Entry 8KGQ (electron microscopy, 5.60 A resolution (low resolution: residue-level contacts below are approximate; hydrogen-bond / salt-bridge calls are withheld)); this record covers chains D and A of the 4 polymer chains in the assembly.

[Chain D]
Molecule: 52-nt DNA strand
Sequence (52 nucleotides; each row starts with the number of its first residue):
     1 ATATATATATATATGTGTATATATACACACATACATATACATATATATGC
    51 AT
Disordered / not traced: 1-3, 42-52

[Chain A]
Protein: DNA topoisomerase 2
Source organism: African swine fever virus
UniProtKB: A0A2X0THW2 (A0A2X0THW2_ASF); residues 1-1192 here = UniProt positions 1-1192
Sequence (1211 residues; row label = number of the first residue in the row; numbers below 1 keep their minus sign (Glu-3 is residue -3)):
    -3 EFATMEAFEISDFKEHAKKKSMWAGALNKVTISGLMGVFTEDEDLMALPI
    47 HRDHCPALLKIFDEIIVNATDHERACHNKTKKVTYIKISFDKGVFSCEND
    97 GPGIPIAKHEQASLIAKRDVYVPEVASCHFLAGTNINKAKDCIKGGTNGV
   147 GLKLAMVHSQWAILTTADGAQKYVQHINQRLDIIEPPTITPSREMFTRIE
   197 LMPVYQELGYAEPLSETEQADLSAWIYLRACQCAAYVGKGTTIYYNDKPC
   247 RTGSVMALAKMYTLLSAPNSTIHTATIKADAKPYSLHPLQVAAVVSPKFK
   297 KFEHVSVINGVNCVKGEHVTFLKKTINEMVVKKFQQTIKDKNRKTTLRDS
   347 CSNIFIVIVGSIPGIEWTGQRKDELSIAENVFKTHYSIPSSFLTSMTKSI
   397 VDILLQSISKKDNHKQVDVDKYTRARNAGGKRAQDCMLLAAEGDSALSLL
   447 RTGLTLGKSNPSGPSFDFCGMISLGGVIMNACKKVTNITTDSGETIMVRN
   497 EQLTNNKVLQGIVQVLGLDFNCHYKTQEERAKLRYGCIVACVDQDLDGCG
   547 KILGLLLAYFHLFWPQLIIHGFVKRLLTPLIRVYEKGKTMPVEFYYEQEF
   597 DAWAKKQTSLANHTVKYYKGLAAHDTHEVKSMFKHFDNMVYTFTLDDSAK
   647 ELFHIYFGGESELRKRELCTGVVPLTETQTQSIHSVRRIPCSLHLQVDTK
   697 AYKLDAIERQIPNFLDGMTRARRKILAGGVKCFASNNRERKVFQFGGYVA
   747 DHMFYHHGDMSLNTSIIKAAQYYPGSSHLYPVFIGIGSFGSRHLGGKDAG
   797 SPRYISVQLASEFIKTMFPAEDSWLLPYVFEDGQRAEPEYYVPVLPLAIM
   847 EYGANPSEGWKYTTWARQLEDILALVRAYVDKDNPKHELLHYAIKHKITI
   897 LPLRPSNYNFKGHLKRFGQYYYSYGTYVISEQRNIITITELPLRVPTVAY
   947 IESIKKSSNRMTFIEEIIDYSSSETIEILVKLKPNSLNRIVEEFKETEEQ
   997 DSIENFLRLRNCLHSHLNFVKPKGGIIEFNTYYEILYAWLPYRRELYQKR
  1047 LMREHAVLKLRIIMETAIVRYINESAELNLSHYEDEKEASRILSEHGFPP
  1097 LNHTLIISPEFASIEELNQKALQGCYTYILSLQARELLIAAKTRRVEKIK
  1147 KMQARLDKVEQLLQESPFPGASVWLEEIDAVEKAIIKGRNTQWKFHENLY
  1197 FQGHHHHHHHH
Disordered / not traced: -3 to 2, 1193-1207
Construct notes: expression tag (-3 to 0, 1193-1207)

[Interface between chain D and chain A]
Contacting residue pairs - 27 pairs, chain D then chain A:
  DT10(D) with Asn496(A)
  DT14(D) with Ala850(A)
  DG15(D) with Gln706(A); Ser773(A); Ala850(A); Asn851(A); Pro852(A)
  DT16(D) with Arg705(A); Gln706(A); Thr715(A); Arg718(A)
  DG17(D) with Arg705(A); Ala717(A); Tyr751(A); His753(A)
  DT18(D) with Val473(A); Asp543(A); His753(A); Gly754(A)
  DA19(D) with Glu438(A); Gly472(A); Asp539(A); Lys615(A); Met756(A)
  DT20(D) with Asp440(A)
  DA21(D) with Lys417(A); Asp440(A)
Also at the interface, not in a pair above, chain A (31 interface residues in all): Gly439, Ser441, Lys547, Ser757, Ser761, Lys793, Ser853, Arg940, Pro942

[Overview]
Chain D and chain A form an interface of 9 and 31 residues respectively.
Chain D is a 52-nt DNA strand and chain A is DNA topoisomerase 2 (African swine fever virus); the structure,
Structure of African swine fever virus topoisomerase II in complex with dsDNA, was determined by electron
microscopy together with 8KGM, 8KGN and 8KGR from the same study.
